PDB entry 3MEZ | X-ray diffraction, 1.94 A resolution | chains C and D of the 4 polymer chains in the assembly

== Chain C ==
Protein: Mannose-specific lectin 3 chain 1
Source organism: Crocus vernus
Reference sequence: P86626 (LEC3_CROVR); residue numbers follow UniProt; this construct covers 1-110
Amino-acid sequence (111 residues; row label = number of the first residue in the row):
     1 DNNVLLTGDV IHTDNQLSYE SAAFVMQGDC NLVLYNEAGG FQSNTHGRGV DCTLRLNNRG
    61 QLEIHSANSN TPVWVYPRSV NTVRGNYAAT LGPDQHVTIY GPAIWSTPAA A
Unresolved in the structure: 111
Disulfide bonds: C30-C52

== Chain D ==
Protein: Mannose-specific lectin 3 chain 2
Source organism: Crocus vernus
Reference sequence: P86626 (LEC3_CROVR); residues 1-112 here correspond to UniProt positions 111-222 (UniProt number = residue number + 110)
Amino-acid sequence (113 residues; each row starts with the number of its first residue):
     1 NIPRVRNVLF SSQVMYDNAQ LATRDYSLVM RDDCNLVLTK GSKTNIVWES GTSGRGQHCF
    61 MRLGHSGELD ITDDRLNTVF VSNTVGQEGD YVLILQINGQ AVVYGPAVWS TAA
Unresolved in the structure: 113
Disulfide bonds: C34-C59

== How chain C and chain D interact ==
Pairs across the interface - 69 pairs, chain C then chain D:
  D1(C) with N7(D); T23(D), hydrogen bond; I97(D)
  N3(C) with V5(D); N7(D)
  L6(C) with Q96(D)
  Y19(C) with R4(D); V5(D)
  L34(C) with T111(D)
  F41(C) with T111(D)
  G60(C) with W109(D), hydrogen bond (backbone-side chain)
  L62(C) with W109(D), hydrophobic
  Y76(C) with W109(D), hydrophobic
  P77(C) with W109(D)
  N86(C) with Y104(D)
  Y87(C) with Y104(D); V108(D), hydrophobic
  A88(C) with I94(D), hydrophobic; Y104(D), hydrophobic
  P93(C) with P3(D), hydrophobic; V5(D); F10(D)
  H96(C) with T111(D); A112(D)
  V97(C) with S110(D), hydrogen bond (backbone-side chain); T111(D), hydrogen bond (backbone-backbone)
  T98(C) with A107(D); W109(D); S110(D), hydrogen bond
  I99(C) with A107(D); V108(D), hydrogen bond (backbone-backbone); W109(D), hydrogen bond (backbone-backbone)
  Y100(C) with F10(D); D90(D); V92(D), hydrophobic; Y104(D); P106(D); A107(D), hydrophobic
  G101(C) with G105(D); P106(D), hydrogen bond (backbone-backbone)
  P102(C) with Y104(D); G105(D), hydrogen bond (backbone-backbone)
  A103(C) with V102(D), hydrophobic; V103(D); Y104(D), hydrophobic
  I104(C) with G67(D); T84(D); Y91(D), hydrophobic; V103(D), hydrogen bond (backbone-backbone)
  W105(C) with W48(D), hydrophobic; L69(D), hydrophobic; S82(D); N83(D); T84(D); A101(D); V102(D); V103(D), hydrogen bond (backbone-backbone)
  S106(C) with Q100(D); A101(D); V102(D)
  T107(C) with L38(D); W48(D); Q100(D), hydrogen bond (backbone-side chain); A101(D), hydrogen bond (side chain-backbone)
  P108(C) with W48(D); Q100(D)
  A109(C) with Q100(D)
  A110(C) with N98(D); G99(D)
Other interface residues (no listed pair), chain C (34 interface residues in all): V4, F24, T82, T90, G92
Other interface residues (no listed pair), chain D (38 interface residues in all): I2, V8, V47, S66

== In short ==
34 residues of chain C face 38 of chain D across their interface, with 13 hydrogen bonds. Polar contacts
include D1(C)-T23(D), G60(C)-W109(D) and V97(C)-S110(D).
Chain C is Mannose-specific lectin 3 chain 1 and chain D is Mannose-specific lectin 3 chain 2, both from
Crocus vernus; the structure, X-ray structural analysis of a mannose specific lectin from dutch crocus (crocus
vernus), was determined by X-ray diffraction.
